2IBX - chains D and F of the 6 polymer chains in the assembly; structure by X-ray diffraction, 2.80 A resolution.

== Chain D (and F) ==
Molecule: Hemagglutinin
Organism: Influenza A virus
Notes: chain F of this document is another copy of the same molecule, construct and numbering; everything in this record applies to it too
UniProt: Q6DQ34 (Q6DQ34_9INFA); residues 1-160 here correspond to UniProt positions 347-506 (UniProt number = residue number + 346)
Chain sequence (160 residues; row label = number of the first residue in the row):
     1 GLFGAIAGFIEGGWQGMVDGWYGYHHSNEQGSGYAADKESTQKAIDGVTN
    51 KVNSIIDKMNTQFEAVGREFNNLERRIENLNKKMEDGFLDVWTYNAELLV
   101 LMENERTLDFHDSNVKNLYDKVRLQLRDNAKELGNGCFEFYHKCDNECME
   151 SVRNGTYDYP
Cystine bridges: Cys144-Cys148

== Chain D / chain F interface ==
Pairs across the interface (38):
  Phe3(D) with Leu2(F); Phe3(F), hydrophobic
  Lys58(D) with Tyr94(F); Glu97(F), salt bridge; Leu101(F)
  Met59(D) with Tyr94(F)
  Thr61(D) with Asp90(F)
  Phe63(D) with Lys83(F)
  Val66(D) with Lys83(F)
  Arg68(D) with Arg76(F); Asn79(F); Leu80(F)
  Glu69(D) with Arg76(F), hydrogen bond (backbone-side chain)
  Phe70(D) with Arg76(F)
  Glu74(D) with Arg76(F), salt bridge
  Leu80(D) with Leu80(F), hydrophobic
  Asn81(D) with Leu80(F)
  Met84(D) with Leu80(F), hydrophobic; Met84(F), hydrophobic
  Phe88(D) with Met84(F); Gly87(F); Phe88(F)
  Val91(D) with Val91(F), hydrophobic
  Trp92(D) with Asp90(F); Val91(F), hydrophobic; Tyr94(F), hydrophobic
  Asn95(D) with Tyr94(F)
  Leu99(D) with Tyr94(F)
  Glu103(D) with Met102(F)
  Arg106(D) with Glu105(F), salt bridge; Arg106(F); Asp109(F), salt bridge
  Ser113(D) with Leu2(F), hydrogen bond (side chain-backbone)
  Asn117(D) with Gly1(F), hydrogen bond (side chain-backbone); Leu2(F); Gly4(F)
  Leu124(D) with Glu132(F); Gly134(F)
Interface residues without a listed pair, chain D (29 interface residues in all): Asn71, Ile77, Asp109, Phe110, Arg123, Arg127
Interface residues without a listed pair, chain F (26 interface residues in all): Ile77, Asn95, Leu98, Leu133

== Overview ==
29 residues of chain D face 26 of chain F across their interface; the contacts include 3 hydrogen bonds and 4
salt bridges. Among the polar pairs are Lys58(D)-Glu97(F), Glu74(D)-Arg76(F) and Arg106(D)-Glu105(F).
Chain D and chain F are both Hemagglutinin (Influenza A virus); the structure, Influenza virus (VN1194) H5 HA,
was determined by X-ray diffraction.
